7N2N - chains A and D of the 5 polymer chains in the assembly; structure by X-ray diffraction, 2.60 A resolution.

== Chain A ==
Protein: Human leukocyte antigen (HLA) B27
Source organism: Homo sapiens
UniProt: A3F718 (A3F718_HUMAN); residues 1-278 here correspond to UniProt positions 11-288 (UniProt number = residue number + 10)
Sequence (278 residues; each row starts with the number of its first residue):
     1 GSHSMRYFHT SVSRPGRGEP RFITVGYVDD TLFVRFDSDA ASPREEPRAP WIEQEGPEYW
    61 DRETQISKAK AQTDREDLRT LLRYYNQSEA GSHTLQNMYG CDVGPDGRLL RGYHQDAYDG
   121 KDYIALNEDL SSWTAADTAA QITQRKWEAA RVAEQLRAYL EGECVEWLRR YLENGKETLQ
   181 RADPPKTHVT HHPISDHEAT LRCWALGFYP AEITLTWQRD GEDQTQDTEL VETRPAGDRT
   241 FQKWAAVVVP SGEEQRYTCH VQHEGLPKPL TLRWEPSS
Unresolved in the structure: 276-278
Differences from the reference sequence: conflict Ser-67 (Cys77 in A3F718)
Disulfide bonds: Cys-101/Cys-164, Cys-203/Cys-259
What the authors report for this chain:
  - mutagenesis - D116H: unchanged signaling with Pre-MRNA Processing Factor 3
  - mutagenesis - H114Y: unchanged stability with Pre-MRNA Processing Factor 3

== Chain D ==
Protein: T cell receptor alpha chain
Source organism: Homo sapiens
Sequence (210 residues; numbered 2 to 211; the number before each row is that of its first residue):
     2 KQEVTQIPAA LSVPEGENLV LNCSFTDSAI YNLQWFRQDP GKGLTSLLLI QSSQREQTSG
    62 RLNASLDKSS GRSTLYIAAS QPGDSATYLC AVLSPVQETS GSRLTFGEGT QLTVNPDIQN
   122 PDPAVYQLRD SKSSDKSVCL FTDFDSQTNV SQSKDSDVYI TDKCVLDMRS MDFKSNSAVA
   182 WSNKSDFACA NAFNNSIIPE DTFFPSPESS
Unresolved in the structure: 133-138, 186-188, 207-211
Disulfide bonds: Cys-24/Cys-91, Cys-140/Cys-190
Covalently attached groups: N-acetylglucosamine (NAG) linked to Asn-23, Asn-150

== Interface between chain A and chain D ==
Residue-residue contacts - 14 pairs, chain A then chain D:
  Arg-62(A) / Ala-30(D)
  Gln-65(A) / Pro-96(D)
  Gln-65(A) / Gln-98(D)
  Lys-68(A) / Glu-99(D)  salt bridge
  Ala-69(A) / Tyr-32(D)
  Arg-151(A) / Gln-52(D)
  Gln-155(A) / Gln-52(D)
  Gln-155(A) / Ser-53(D)  hydrogen bond (side chain-backbone)
  Gln-155(A) / Ser-54(D)  hydrogen bond
  Ala-158(A) / Ser-54(D)
  Ala-158(A) / Gln-55(D)
  Tyr-159(A) / Ser-54(D)
  Glu-163(A) / Ser-54(D)  hydrogen bond
  Glu-163(A) / Lys-69(D)  salt bridge
Other interface residues (no listed pair), chain A (11 interface residues in all): Ile-66, Glu-154
Other interface residues (no listed pair), chain D (12 interface residues in all): Asp-28, Val-97
The authors on this interface:
  - interface residues, chain A: Lys-68(A)
  - interface residues, chain D: Ser-53(D), Ser-54(D)

== Summary ==
11 residues of chain A and 12 residues of chain D are in contact; the contacts include 3 hydrogen bonds and 2
salt bridges. Polar pairs include Lys-68(A)/Glu-99(D), Glu-163(A)/Lys-69(D) and Gln-155(A)/Ser-53(D). The
paper reports that D116H of chain A leaves signaling with Pre-MRNA Processing Factor 3 unchanged; interface
residues Lys-68(A) and Ser-53(D) among others.
Chain A is Human leukocyte antigen (HLA) B27 and chain D is T cell receptor alpha chain, both from Homo
sapiens; the structure, TCR-antigen complex AS4.2-PRPF3-HLA*B27, was determined by X-ray diffraction together
with 7N2O, 7N2P, 7N2Q, 7N2R, 7N2S and 8CX4 from the same study.
